Entry 4JCX (X-ray diffraction, 2.30 A resolution); this record covers chains B and C of the 4 polymer chains in the assembly.

# Chain B
Molecule: Csp231I C protein
Organism: Citrobacter sp. RFL231
UniProtKB: Q32WH4 (Q32WH4_9ENTR); numbering as in UniProt (aligned over 1-98)
Sequence (98 residues; row label = number of the first residue in the row):
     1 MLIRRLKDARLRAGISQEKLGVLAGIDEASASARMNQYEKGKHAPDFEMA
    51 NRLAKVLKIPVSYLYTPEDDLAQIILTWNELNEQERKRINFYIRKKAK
Disordered / not traced: 96-98

# Chain C
Molecule: 21-nt DNA strand
Sequence (21 nucleotides; row label = number of the first residue in the row):
     1 ACACTAAGGAAAACTTAGTAA

# Chain B / chain C interface
Residue-residue contacts - 12 pairs, chain B then chain C:
  Ala-29(B) / DT16(C)  base contact
  Ser-30(B) / DT15(C)  phosphate contact
  Ala-33(B) / DT16(C)  base contact
  Ala-33(B) / DA17(C)  base contact
  Arg-34(B) / DC14(C)  salt bridge to the phosphate
  Arg-34(B) / DT15(C)  salt bridge to the phosphate
  Gln-37(B) / DT15(C)  hydrogen bond to the base
  Tyr-38(B) / DC14(C)  hydrogen bond to the phosphate
  Lys-42(B) / DA13(C)  phosphate contact
  His-43(B) / DA13(C)  salt bridge to the phosphate
  His-43(B) / DC14(C)  hydrogen bond to the base
  Ala-44(B) / DA13(C)  hydrogen bond to the phosphate
Also at the interface, not in a pair above, chain B (10 interface residues in all): Ile-26

# In short
10 residues of chain B face 5 of chain C across their interface; the contacts include 4 hydrogen bonds and 3
salt bridges. Among the polar pairs are Gln-37(B)/DT15(C), His-43(B)/DC14(C) and Tyr-38(B)/DC14(C).
Chain B is Csp231I C protein (Citrobacter sp. RFL231) and chain C is a 21-nt DNA strand; the structure,
Crystal structure of the Restriction-Modification Controller Protein C.Csp231I OL operator complex, was
determined by X-ray diffraction, deposited together with 4JQD and 4JCY.
